6UU8 - chains CCC and FFF of the 9 polymer chains in the assembly; structure by X-ray diffraction, 4.40 A resolution (low resolution: residue-level contacts below are approximate; hydrogen-bond / salt-bridge calls are withheld).

# Chain CCC
Molecule: DNA-directed RNA polymerase subunit beta
Source organism: Escherichia coli
Notes: EC 2.7.7.6
UniProt: P0A8V4 (RPOB_ECO57); residues 1-1342 here = UniProt positions 1-1342
Chain sequence (1342 residues; each row starts with the number of its first residue):
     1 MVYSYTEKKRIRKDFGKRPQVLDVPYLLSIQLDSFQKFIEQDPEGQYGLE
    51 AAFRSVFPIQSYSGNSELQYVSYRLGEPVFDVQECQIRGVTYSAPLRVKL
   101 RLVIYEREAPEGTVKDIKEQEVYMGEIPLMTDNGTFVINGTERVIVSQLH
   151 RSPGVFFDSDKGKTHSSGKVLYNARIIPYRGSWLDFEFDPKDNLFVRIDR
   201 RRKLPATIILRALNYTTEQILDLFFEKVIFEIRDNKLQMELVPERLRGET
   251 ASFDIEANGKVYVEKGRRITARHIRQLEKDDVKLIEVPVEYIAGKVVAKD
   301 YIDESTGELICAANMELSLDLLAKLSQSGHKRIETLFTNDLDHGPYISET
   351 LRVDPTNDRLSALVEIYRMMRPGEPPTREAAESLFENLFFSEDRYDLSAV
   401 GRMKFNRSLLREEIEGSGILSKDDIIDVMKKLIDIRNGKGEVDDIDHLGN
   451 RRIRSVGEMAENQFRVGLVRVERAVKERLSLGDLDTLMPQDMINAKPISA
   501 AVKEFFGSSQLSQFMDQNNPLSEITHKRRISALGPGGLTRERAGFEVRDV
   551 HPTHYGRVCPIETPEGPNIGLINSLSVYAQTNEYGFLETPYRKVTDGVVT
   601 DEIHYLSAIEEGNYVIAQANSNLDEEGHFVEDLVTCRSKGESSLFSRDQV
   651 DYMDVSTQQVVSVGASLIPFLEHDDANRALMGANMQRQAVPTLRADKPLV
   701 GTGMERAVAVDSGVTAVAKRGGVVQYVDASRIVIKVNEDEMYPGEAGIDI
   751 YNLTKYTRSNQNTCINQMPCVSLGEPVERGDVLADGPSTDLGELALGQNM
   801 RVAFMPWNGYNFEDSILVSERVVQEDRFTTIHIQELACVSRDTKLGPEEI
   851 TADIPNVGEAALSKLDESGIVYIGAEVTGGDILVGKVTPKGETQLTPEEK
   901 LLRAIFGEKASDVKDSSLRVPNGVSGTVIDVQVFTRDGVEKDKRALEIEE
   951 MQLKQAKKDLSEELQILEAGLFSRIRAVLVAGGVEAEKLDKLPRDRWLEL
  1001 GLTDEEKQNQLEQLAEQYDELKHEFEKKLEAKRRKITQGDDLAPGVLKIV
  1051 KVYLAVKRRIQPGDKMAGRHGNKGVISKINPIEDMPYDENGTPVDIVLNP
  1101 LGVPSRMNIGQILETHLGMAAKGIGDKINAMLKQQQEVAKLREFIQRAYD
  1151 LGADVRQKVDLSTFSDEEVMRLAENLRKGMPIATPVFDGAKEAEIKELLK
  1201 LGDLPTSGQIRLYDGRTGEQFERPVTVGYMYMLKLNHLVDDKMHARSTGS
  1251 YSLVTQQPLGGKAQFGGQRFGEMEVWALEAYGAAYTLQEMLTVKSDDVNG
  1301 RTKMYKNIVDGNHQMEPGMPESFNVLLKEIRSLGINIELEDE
Disordered / not traced: 1
Curated features (UniProtKB/Swiss-Prot):
  - modified residue (N6-acetyllysine): K1022, K1200

# Chain FFF
Molecule: RNA polymerase sigma factor RpoS
Source organism: Escherichia coli
UniProt: A0A377K1M2 (A0A377K1M2_ECOLX); residue numbers follow UniProt; this construct covers 1-328
Chain sequence (336 residues; row label = number of the first residue in the row):
     1 MGQNTLKVHDLNEDAEFDENGVEVFDEKALVEEEPSDNDLAEEELLSQGA
    51 TQRVLDATQLYLGEIGYSPLLTAEEEVYFARRALRGDVASRRRMIESNLR
   101 LVVKIARRYGNRGLALLDLIEEGNLGLIRAVEKFDPERGFRFSTYATWWI
   151 RQTIERAIMNQTRTIRLPIHIVKELNVYLRTARELSHKLDHEPSAEEIAE
   201 QLDKPVDDVSRMLRLNERGTAVDTPLGGDSEKALLDILADEKENGPEDTT
   251 QDDDMKQSIVKWLFELNAKQREVLARRFGLLGYEAATLEDVGREIGLTRE
   301 RVRQIQVEGLRRLREILQTQGLNIEALFLEHHHHHH
Disordered / not traced: 1-52, 224-232, 330-336
Construct notes: conflict G2 (Ser in A0A377K1M2); engineered mutation G219 (Ile in A0A377K1M2), A221 (Ser in A0A377K1M2); expression tag (329-336)
What the authors report for this chain:
  - mutagenesis - I219G/S221A: increased catalytic activity

# Interface between chain CCC and chain FFF
Residue-residue contacts (54; chain CCC residue first):
  R97(CCC) - K188(FFF)
  R97(CCC) - D190(FFF)
  Y123(CCC) - S186(FFF)
  Y123(CCC) - D190(FFF)
  E477(CCC) - R108(FFF)
  Q490(CCC) - H187(FFF)
  Q490(CCC) - K188(FFF)
  I493(CCC) - H187(FFF)
  N494(CCC) - R183(FFF)
  K496(CCC) - E192(FFF)
  D842(CCC) - R214(FFF)
  N856(CCC) - L327(FFF)
  N856(CCC) - F328(FFF)
  N856(CCC) - L329(FFF)
  P897(CCC) - F278(FFF)
  P897(CCC) - G279(FFF)
  P897(CCC) - L280(FFF)
  E898(CCC) - M255(FFF)
  E898(CCC) - K256(FFF)
  E898(CCC) - I259(FFF)
  E898(CCC) - L280(FFF)
  K900(CCC) - F278(FFF)
  L901(CCC) - F278(FFF)
  L901(CCC) - L280(FFF)
  L901(CCC) - L310(FFF)
  A904(CCC) - F278(FFF)
  I905(CCC) - L310(FFF)
  F906(CCC) - N323(FFF)
  F906(CCC) - L327(FFF)
  P1044(CCC) - R214(FFF)
  P1044(CCC) - E217(FFF)
  G1045(CCC) - R214(FFF)
  T1248(CCC) - E247(FFF)
  S1250(CCC) - A239(FFF)
  Y1251(CCC) - A239(FFF)
  Y1251(CCC) - D240(FFF)
  Y1251(CCC) - P246(FFF)
  L1253(CCC) - L235(FFF)
  L1253(CCC) - D240(FFF)
  Q1256(CCC) - D240(FFF)
  Q1256(CCC) - E243(FFF)
  L1259(CCC) - D236(FFF)
  L1259(CCC) - L238(FFF)
  L1259(CCC) - A239(FFF)
  G1260(CCC) - D236(FFF)
  V1298(CCC) - E243(FFF)
  R1301(CCC) - E243(FFF)
  R1301(CCC) - P246(FFF)
  T1302(CCC) - P246(FFF)
  T1302(CCC) - T249(FFF)
  Y1305(CCC) - E247(FFF)
  Y1305(CCC) - T250(FFF)
  K1306(CCC) - T250(FFF)
  K1306(CCC) - D253(FFF)
Interface residues without a listed pair, chain CCC (42 interface residues in all): P95, V122, E126, P372, G373, G858, E908, D937, D1041, S1252, V1254, Q1264
Interface residues without a listed pair, chain FFF (38 interface residues in all): V54, H191, S194, E196, I237, L274, A326

# Overview
42 residues of chain CCC face 38 of chain FFF across their interface. From the paper: I219G/S221A of chain FFF
increase catalytic activity.
Here chain CCC is DNA-directed RNA polymerase subunit beta and chain FFF is RNA polymerase sigma factor RpoS,
both from Escherichia coli. Entry 6UU8 (E. coli mutant sigma-S transcription initiation complex with a 7-nt
RNA ("Fresh" mutant crystal soaked with ...) was determined by X-ray diffraction, deposited together with
6UTV, 6UTW, 6UTX, 6UTY, 6UTZ, 6UU0 and 11 further entries.
